Entry 6T9N (electron microscopy, 2.96 A resolution); this record covers chains C and D of the 4 polymer chains in the assembly.

== Chain C (and D) ==
Protein: Polycystin-2
Organism: Homo sapiens
Notes: chain D of this document is another copy of the same molecule, construct and numbering; everything in this record applies to it too
UniProtKB: Q13563 (PKD2_HUMAN); residues 185-723 here = UniProt positions 185-723
Sequence (547 residues; each row starts with the number of its first residue):
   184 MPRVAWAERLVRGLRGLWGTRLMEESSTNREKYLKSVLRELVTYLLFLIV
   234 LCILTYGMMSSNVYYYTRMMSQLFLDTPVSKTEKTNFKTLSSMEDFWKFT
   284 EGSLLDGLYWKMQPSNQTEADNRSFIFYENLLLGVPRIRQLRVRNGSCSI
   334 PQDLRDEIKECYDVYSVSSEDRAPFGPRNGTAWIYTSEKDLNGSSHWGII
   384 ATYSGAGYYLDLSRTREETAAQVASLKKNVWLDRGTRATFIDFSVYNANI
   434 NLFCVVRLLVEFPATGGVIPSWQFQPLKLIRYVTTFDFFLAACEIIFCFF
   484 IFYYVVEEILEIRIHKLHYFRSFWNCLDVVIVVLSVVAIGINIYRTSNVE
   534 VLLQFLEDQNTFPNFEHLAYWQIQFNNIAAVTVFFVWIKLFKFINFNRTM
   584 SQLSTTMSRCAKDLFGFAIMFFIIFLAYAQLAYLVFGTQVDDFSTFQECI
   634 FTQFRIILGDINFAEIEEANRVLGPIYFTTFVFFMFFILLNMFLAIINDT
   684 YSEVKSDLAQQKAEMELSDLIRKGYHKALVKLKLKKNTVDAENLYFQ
Disordered / not traced: 184-212, 297-304, 701-730
Disulfides: Cys-331/Cys-344
Covalent attachments: N-acetylglucosamine (NAG) linked to Asn-328, Asn-362, Asn-375
Differences from the reference sequence: initiating methionine (184); expression tag (724-730)
Swiss-Prot annotation at these positions:
  - motif: Leu-641 to Asp-643 (Selectivity filter)
  - binding site (cholesterol): Gln-557
  - binding site (Ca(2+)): Leu-641
  - glycosylation (N-linked (GlcNAc...) asparagine): Asn-299, Asn-305, Asn-328 (complex), Asn-362, Asn-375
  - natural variant: Arg-306 (R306Q: In PKD2), Arg-322 (R322Q: In PKD2; R322W: In PKD2), Ala-356 (A356P: In PKD2), Ala-384 (A384P: In PKD2), Trp-414 (W414G: In PKD2), Arg-420 (R420G: In PKD2), Ile-479 (deletion: In PKD2), Arg-504 to Val-512 (deletion: In PKD2), Asp-511 (D511V: In PKD2), Cys-632 (C632R: In PKD2), Tyr-684 (deletion: In PKD2)
  - mutagenesis: Trp-201 (W201A: Abolishes increased channel activity due to a gain of function mutation; when associated with P-604), Cys-331 (C331S: Does not affect localization to the cilium. Loss of ion channel function), Phe-604 (F604A/I: No effect on channel activation; F604P: Gain-of-function mutation resulting in increased channel activity. Absence of gain of function; when associated with F-605 DEL ...), Phe-605 (Abolishes increased channel activity due to a gain of function mutation; when associated with P-604), Phe-629 (F629S: Abolishes increased channel activity due to a gain of function mutation; when associated with P-604. Reduces but do not abolish ion channel function; when associated with A-677 and A-681), Arg-638 (R638C: Abolishes increased channel activity due to a gain of function mutation; when associated with P-604. Reduces but do not abolish ion channel function; when associated with A-677 and A-681 ...), Leu-677 (L677A: Constitutive active channel; when associated with A-681. Reduces but do not abolish ion channel function; when associated with S-629 and A-681. Reduces but do not abolish ion channel function ...), Asn-681 (N681A: Constitutive active channel; when associated with A-677. Reduces but do not abolish ion channel function; when associated with S-629 and A-677. Reduces but do not abolish ion channel function ...), Tyr-684 (Y684A: Abolishes increased channel activity due to a gain of function mutation; when associated with P-604), Lys-688 (K688A: Abolishes increased channel activity due to a gain of function mutation; when associated with P-604), Thr-721 (T721A: Decreases phosphorylation; when associated with A-801; A-812; A-831 and A-943)
What the authors report for this chain:
  - binding site for cholesterol: Leu-517, Gln-557, Asn-560, Ile-561, Val-564, Val-655, Leu-656, Ile-659 (from molecular simulation)
  - disease-associated variants - D511V, L517R, N580K, L656W (citing earlier work)

== How chain C and chain D interact ==
Pairs across the interface (129; chain C residue first):
  Cys-235(C) / Gln-613(D)
  Thr-238(C) / Gln-613(D)  hydrogen bond
  Thr-238(C) / Leu-617(D)
  Met-242(C) / Tyr-616(D)  hydrophobic
  Met-242(C) / Leu-617(D)  hydrophobic
  Met-242(C) / Gly-620(D)
  Met-242(C) / Thr-621(D)
  Asn-245(C) / Ile-383(D)
  Val-246(C) / Thr-621(D)
  Tyr-247(C) / Gly-620(D)
  Tyr-247(C) / Thr-621(D)
  Tyr-247(C) / Gln-622(D)
  Tyr-247(C) / Val-623(D)
  Tyr-247(C) / Asp-624(D)
  Tyr-247(C) / Ser-627(D)
  Tyr-248(C) / Ile-382(D)
  Tyr-248(C) / Ile-383(D)  hydrophobic
  Tyr-248(C) / Thr-448(D)  hydrogen bond (backbone-side chain)
  Tyr-248(C) / Ile-452(D)  hydrophobic
  Tyr-249(C) / Thr-448(D)
  Thr-250(C) / Thr-621(D)  hydrogen bond (side chain-backbone)
  Met-252(C) / Gly-449(D)
  Met-252(C) / Gly-450(D)
  Met-252(C) / Val-451(D)
  Gln-255(C) / Ser-274(D)
  Arg-306(C) / Glu-340(D)  hydrogen bond (side chain-backbone)
  Tyr-311(C) / Arg-417(D)  hydrogen bond (backbone-side chain)
  Glu-312(C) / Arg-417(D)  salt bridge
  Glu-312(C) / Ala-447(D)
  Glu-312(C) / Thr-448(D)
  Glu-312(C) / Gly-449(D)
  Asn-313(C) / Thr-448(D)  hydrogen bond (side chain-backbone)
  Trp-380(C) / Arg-654(D)
  Gly-381(C) / Arg-654(D)  hydrogen bond (backbone-side chain)
  Ile-382(C) / Arg-654(D)
  Tyr-429(C) / Pro-334(D)
  Tyr-429(C) / Leu-337(D)  hydrophobic
  Tyr-429(C) / Ile-341(D)  hydrophobic
  Asn-430(C) / Ala-447(D)
  Asn-430(C) / Thr-448(D)
  Ala-431(C) / Ile-341(D)  hydrophobic
  Ala-431(C) / Cys-344(D)
  Asn-432(C) / Cys-331(D)
  Asn-432(C) / Cys-344(D)
  Asn-432(C) / Tyr-345(D)  hydrogen bond (side chain-backbone)
  Asn-432(C) / Ala-447(D)  hydrogen bond (side chain-backbone)
  Ile-433(C) / Ala-447(D)  hydrophobic
  Ile-433(C) / Thr-448(D)
  Trp-455(C) / Glu-651(D)  hydrogen bond
  Phe-457(C) / Gln-622(D)  hydrogen bond (backbone-side chain)
  Ile-463(C) / Pro-334(D)  hydrophobic
  Ile-463(C) / Asp-336(D)
  Ile-463(C) / Leu-337(D)  hydrophobic
  Val-466(C) / Ser-332(D)
  Val-466(C) / Pro-334(D)  hydrophobic
  Leu-539(C) / Asp-336(D)
  Leu-539(C) / Leu-337(D)  hydrophobic
  Asn-560(C) / Asn-653(D)  hydrogen bond
  Asn-560(C) / Leu-656(D)
  Ala-563(C) / Leu-614(D)
  Ala-563(C) / Leu-617(D)  hydrophobic
  Ala-563(C) / Val-618(D)  hydrophobic
  Val-564(C) / Leu-614(D)
  Val-564(C) / Leu-656(D)  hydrophobic
  Val-566(C) / Gln-613(D)
  Phe-567(C) / Ala-610(D)
  Phe-567(C) / Tyr-611(D)
  Trp-570(C) / Ala-610(D)  hydrophobic
  Trp-570(C) / Gln-613(D)  hydrogen bond
  Ile-571(C) / Ile-607(D)  hydrophobic
  Leu-573(C) / Ile-606(D)  hydrophobic
  Phe-574(C) / Met-603(D)  hydrophobic
  Phe-574(C) / Ile-606(D)  hydrophobic
  Phe-574(C) / Ile-607(D)  hydrophobic
  Ile-577(C) / Ile-606(D)  hydrophobic
  Asn-580(C) / Lys-595(D)
  Thr-582(C) / Lys-595(D)
  Met-583(C) / Gly-599(D)
  Met-583(C) / Met-603(D)  hydrophobic
  Gln-585(C) / Asp-596(D)
  Leu-586(C) / Asp-596(D)
  Leu-586(C) / Gly-599(D)
  Leu-586(C) / Phe-600(D)
  Leu-586(C) / Met-675(D)  hydrophobic
  Leu-586(C) / Ile-679(D)  hydrophobic
  Ser-587(C) / Met-603(D)
  Thr-589(C) / Met-675(D)
  Met-590(C) / Phe-600(D)  hydrophobic
  Met-590(C) / Met-603(D)  hydrophobic
  Leu-597(C) / Ile-671(D)  hydrophobic
  Ala-601(C) / Phe-666(D)  hydrophobic
  Phe-604(C) / Phe-670(D)  hydrophobic
  Phe-605(C) / Phe-666(D)  hydrophobic
  Glu-631(C) / Glu-650(D)
  Phe-634(C) / Phe-646(D)  hydrophobic
  Phe-634(C) / Pro-658(D)  hydrophobic
  Phe-634(C) / Thr-662(D)
  Phe-637(C) / Phe-661(D)  hydrophobic
  Phe-637(C) / Thr-662(D)
  Phe-637(C) / Val-665(D)  hydrophobic
  Arg-638(C) / Phe-646(D)
  Arg-638(C) / Phe-661(D)
  Ile-640(C) / Phe-670(D)  hydrophobic
  Leu-641(C) / Ile-639(D)
  Leu-641(C) / Leu-641(D)
  Leu-641(C) / Ile-644(D)  hydrophobic
  Leu-641(C) / Phe-661(D)  hydrophobic
  Leu-641(C) / Val-665(D)  hydrophobic
  Leu-641(C) / Phe-669(D)  hydrophobic
  Gly-642(C) / Gly-642(D)
  Asp-643(C) / Ile-644(D)
  Leu-673(C) / Phe-669(D)  hydrophobic
  Leu-673(C) / Phe-670(D)  hydrophobic
  Phe-676(C) / Phe-670(D)
  Leu-677(C) / Asn-674(D)
  Leu-677(C) / Leu-677(D)  hydrophobic
  Ile-680(C) / Ile-671(D)
  Ile-680(C) / Asn-674(D)
  Ile-680(C) / Met-675(D)  hydrophobic
  Asn-681(C) / Leu-677(D)
  Asn-681(C) / Ala-678(D)
  Asn-681(C) / Asn-681(D)  hydrogen bond
  Tyr-684(C) / Asp-596(D)  hydrogen bond
  Tyr-684(C) / Met-675(D)  hydrophobic
  Tyr-684(C) / Ala-678(D)
  Tyr-684(C) / Ile-679(D)  hydrophobic
  Tyr-684(C) / Asp-682(D)
  Ser-685(C) / Asp-682(D)
  Lys-688(C) / Asp-682(D)
Also at the interface, not in a pair above, chain C (73 interface residues in all): Ser-243, Arg-251, Phe-308, Phe-310, Leu-314, Pro-459, Ala-562
Also at the interface, not in a pair above, chain D (70 interface residues in all): Asp-346, Val-347, Ile-640, Val-655, Leu-672, Glu-686

== Overview ==
73 residues of chain C face 70 of chain D across their interface; the contacts include 15 hydrogen bonds and 1
salt bridge. Polar contacts include Glu-312(C)/Arg-417(D), Thr-238(C)/Gln-613(D) and Tyr-248(C)/Thr-448(D).
The paper reports a binding site for cholesterol at Leu-517(C), Gln-557(C) and Asn-560(C) among others.
Chain C and chain D are both Polycystin-2 (Homo sapiens); the structure, CryoEM structure of human
polycystin-2/PKD2 in UDM supplemented with PI(4,5)P2, was determined by electron microscopy, deposited
together with 6T9O.
